PDB entry 6WIH | X-ray diffraction, 1.90 A resolution | chains A and D of the 4 polymer chains in the assembly

== Chain A ==
Name: Cysteine desulfurase, mitochondrial
From: Homo sapiens
Notes: EC 2.8.1.7
UniProt: Q9Y697 (NFS1_HUMAN); residue numbers follow UniProt; this construct covers 56-457
Chain sequence (406 residues; each row starts with the number of its first residue):
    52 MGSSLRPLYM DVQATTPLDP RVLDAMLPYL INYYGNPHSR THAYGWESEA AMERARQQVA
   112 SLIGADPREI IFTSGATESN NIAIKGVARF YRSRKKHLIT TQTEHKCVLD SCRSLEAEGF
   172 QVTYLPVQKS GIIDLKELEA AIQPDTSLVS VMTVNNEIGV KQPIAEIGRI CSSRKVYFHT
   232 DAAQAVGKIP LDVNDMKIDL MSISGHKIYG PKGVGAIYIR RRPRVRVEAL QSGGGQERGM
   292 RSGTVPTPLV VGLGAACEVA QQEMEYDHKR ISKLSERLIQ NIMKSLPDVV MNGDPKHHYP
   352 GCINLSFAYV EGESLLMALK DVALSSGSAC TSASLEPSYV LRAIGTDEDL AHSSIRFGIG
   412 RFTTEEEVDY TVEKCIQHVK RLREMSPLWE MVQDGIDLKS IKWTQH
Not modelled in the structure: 52-54, 456-457
Differences from the reference sequence: initiating methionine (52); expression tag (53-55)
Ligand contacts:
  - 2,5,8,11,14,17-hexaoxanonadecan-19-ol (P15): M334, L337, P338, D339, V340, V341, A359, Y360, D400, L401, L449
  - pyridoxal phosphate (PLP): G126, A127, T128, N131, H156, C158, M203, N207, D232, A234, Q235, S255, H257, K258
Curated features (UniProtKB/Swiss-Prot):
  - active site: C381 (Cysteine persulfide intermediate)
  - binding site (pyridoxal 5'-phosphate): A127, T128, Q235, S255, H257, T295
  - binding site ([2Fe-2S] cluster): C381
  - binding site (Zn(2+)): C381
  - modified residue: K258 (N6-(pyridoxal phosphate)lysine), C381 (Cysteine persulfide)
  - natural variant: R72 (R72Q: In COXPD52)

== Chain D ==
Name: Iron-sulfur cluster assembly enzyme ISCU, mitochondrial
From: Homo sapiens
UniProt: Q9H1K1 (ISCU_HUMAN), isoform Q9H1K1-2; residues 35-167 here correspond to UniProt positions 10-142 (UniProt number = residue number - 25)
Chain sequence (143 residues; row label = number of the first residue in the row):
    33 MALHTQVVDH YENPRNVGSL DKTSKNVGTG LVGAPACGDV MKLQIQVDEK GKIVDARFKT
    93 FGCGSAIASS SLATEWVKGK TVEEALTIKN TDIAKELCLP PVKLHCSMLA EDAIKAALAD
   153 YKLKQEPKKG EAEKKLEHHH HHH
Not modelled in the structure: 33, 159-175
Differences from the reference sequence: initiating methionine (33); expression tag (34, 168-175); engineered mutation H36 (Ser11 in Q9H1K1)

== How chain A and chain D interact ==
Residue-residue contacts (57; chain A residue first):
  Y360(A) - F93(D)
  V361(A) - F93(D)
  E362(A) - G70(D)
  E362(A) - F93(D)
  E362(A) - G94(D)
  E362(A) - C95(D)  hydrogen bond (side chain-backbone)
  E364(A) - C95(D)
  E364(A) - G96(D)  hydrogen bond (side chain-backbone)
  S365(A) - G94(D)  hydrogen bond (side chain-backbone)
  S365(A) - I99(D)
  M368(A) - V40(D)  hydrophobic
  M368(A) - Y43(D)  hydrophobic
  M368(A) - G96(D)
  A369(A) - Y43(D)  hydrophobic
  K371(A) - E44(D)  salt bridge
  C381(A) - C95(D)  hydrophobic
  C381(A) - K135(D)  hydrogen bond
  E399(A) - A68(D)
  D400(A) - P67(D)
  H403(A) - P67(D)
  H403(A) - A68(D)  hydrogen bond (side chain-backbone)
  H403(A) - C69(D)
  H403(A) - G70(D)  hydrogen bond (side chain-backbone)
  S404(A) - F93(D)
  H429(A) - Y43(D)  hydrogen bond
  R432(A) - Y43(D)  hydrogen bond (side chain-backbone)
  R432(A) - E44(D)  hydrogen bond (side chain-backbone)
  R432(A) - P46(D)
  L433(A) - Y43(D)  hydrophobic
  L433(A) - I99(D)  hydrophobic
  E435(A) - K91(D)
  M436(A) - Y43(D)  hydrophobic
  M436(A) - V49(D)  hydrophobic
  M436(A) - K91(D)
  M436(A) - T92(D)  hydrogen bond (backbone-backbone)
  M436(A) - I99(D)  hydrophobic
  S437(A) - K91(D)
  S437(A) - T92(D)
  S437(A) - F93(D)
  P438(A) - V72(D)
  P438(A) - K74(D)
  P438(A) - K91(D)
  P438(A) - T92(D)
  P438(A) - F93(D)
  L439(A) - P67(D)  hydrophobic
  L439(A) - F93(D)  hydrophobic
  E441(A) - S51(D)  hydrogen bond
  E441(A) - K74(D)  salt bridge
  E441(A) - K91(D)  salt bridge
  W454(A) - L63(D)  hydrophobic
  W454(A) - G65(D)
  W454(A) - A66(D)  hydrophobic
  W454(A) - P67(D)
  W454(A) - V72(D)  hydrophobic
  T455(A) - L63(D)
  T455(A) - V64(D)
  T455(A) - G65(D)  hydrogen bond (side chain-backbone)
Other interface residues (no listed pair), chain A (26 interface residues in all): S385, M442
Other interface residues (no listed pair), chain D (27 interface residues in all): H42, F90, V134

== Summary ==
26 residues of chain A face 27 of chain D across their interface, with 12 hydrogen bonds and 3 salt bridges.
Polar contacts include K371(A)-E44(D), E441(A)-K74(D) and E441(A)-K91(D). Ligands of chain A: pyridoxal
phosphate and 2,5,8,11,14,17-hexaoxanonadecan-19-ol.
Here chain A is Cysteine desulfurase, mitochondrial and chain D is Iron-sulfur cluster assembly enzyme ISCU,
mitochondrial, both from Homo sapiens. Entry 6WIH (N-terminal mutation of ISCU2 (L35H36) traps Nfs1 Cys loop
in the active site of ISCU2 without ...) was determined by X-ray diffraction.
